PDB entry 7RLX | X-ray diffraction, 1.97 A resolution | chains B and A of the 3 polymer chains in the assembly

[Chain B]
Protein: 2F2 Fab light chain
Source organism: Mus musculus
Notes: antibody fragment or engineered binder
Sequence (221 residues; row label = number of the first residue in the row; a row labelled like 27A-27E holds insertion residues (27A, then the next letters in order); numbers below 1 keep their minus sign (Asn-1 is residue -1)):
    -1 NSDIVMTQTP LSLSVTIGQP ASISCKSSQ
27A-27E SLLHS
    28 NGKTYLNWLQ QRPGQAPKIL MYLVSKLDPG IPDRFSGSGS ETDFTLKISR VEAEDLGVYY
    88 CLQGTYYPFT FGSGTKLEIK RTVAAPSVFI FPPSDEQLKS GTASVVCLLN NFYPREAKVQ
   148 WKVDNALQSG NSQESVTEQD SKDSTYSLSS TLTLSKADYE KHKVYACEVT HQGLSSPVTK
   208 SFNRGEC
Not modelled in the structure: -1 to 0, 214
Cystine bridges: Cys23-Cys88, Cys134-Cys194

[Chain A]
Protein: 2F2 Fab heavy chain
Source organism: Mus musculus
Notes: antibody fragment or engineered binder
Sequence (224 residues; row label = number of the first residue in the row; a row labelled like 82A-82C holds insertion residues (82A, then the next letters in order)):
     1 NSQLQQSGPE LVKPGASVKI SCKASGYSFT GYYMHWVKQS HVKSLEWIGR ID
   52A P
    53 YDGATSYNQN FKDKASLTVD KSSTTGFMEL
82A-82C HSL
    83 TSEDSAVYYC AREGHWDG
100A-100D DWYF
   101 DVWGAGTTVT VSSASTKGPS VFPLAPSSKS TSGGTAALGC LVKDYFPEPV TVSWNSGALT
   161 SGVHTFPAVL QSSGLYSLSS VVTVPSSSLG TQTYICNVNH KPSNTKVDKK VEPKSC
Not modelled in the structure: 1-2, 216
Cystine bridges: Cys22-Cys92, Cys140-Cys196

[Chain B / chain A interface]
Contacting residue pairs - 78 pairs, chain B then chain A:
  Lys30(B) with Gly100(A); Asp100A(A), salt bridge
  Leu36(B) with Trp103(A), hydrophobic
  Gln38(B) with Gln39(A), hydrogen bond; Tyr91(A), hydrogen bond
  Gln42(B) with Tyr91(A)
  Ala43(B) with Tyr91(A), hydrophobic; Trp103(A), hydrophobic; Gly104(A)
  Pro44(B) with Trp103(A), hydrogen bond (backbone-side chain)
  Ile46(B) with Tyr100C(A), hydrophobic; Phe100D(A)
  Tyr49(B) with Trp98(A); Asp100A(A); Tyr100C(A), hydrophobic
  Leu50(B) with Asp100A(A)
  Lys53(B) with Asp100A(A), salt bridge
  Asp55(B) with Tyr100C(A), hydrogen bond
  Pro56(B) with Trp98(A); Tyr100C(A)
  Tyr87(B) with Gln39(A), hydrogen bond; Lys43(A), hydrogen bond (side chain-backbone); Leu45(A), hydrophobic
  Leu89(B) with Phe100D(A), hydrophobic
  Tyr94(B) with Trp47(A), hydrophobic; Tyr59(A), hydrogen bond (side chain-backbone); Gln61(A)
  Pro95(B) with Trp47(A), hydrophobic; Asn60(A)
  Phe96(B) with His35(A); Trp47(A); Phe100D(A), hydrophobic
  Phe98(B) with Leu45(A); Trp47(A)
  Phe116(B) with Lys129(A); Ser130(A); Thr131(A); Ser132(A); Ala137(A), hydrophobic
  Ile117(B) with Lys129(A), hydrogen bond (backbone-backbone)
  Phe118(B) with Leu124(A), hydrophobic; Ala125(A); Ser130(A); Ala137(A)
  Pro120(B) with Lys214(A), hydrogen bond (backbone-side chain)
  Ser121(B) with Phe122(A); Pro123(A)
  Asp122(B) with Lys214(A), salt bridge
  Glu123(B) with Val121(A); Phe122(A); Pro123(A)
  Gln124(B) with Phe122(A); Lys143(A)
  Ser131(B) with Leu141(A); Lys143(A)
  Val133(B) with Leu124(A), hydrophobic
  Leu135(B) with Phe166(A), hydrophobic; Val181(A), hydrophobic
  Asn137(B) with His164(A); Thr183(A), hydrogen bond
  Asn138(B) with His164(A), hydrogen bond
  Gln160(B) with Val169(A); Leu170(A), hydrogen bond (side chain-backbone); Gln171(A)
  Glu161(B) with Val169(A)
  Ser162(B) with Phe166(A); Pro167(A), hydrogen bond (side chain-backbone); Val169(A)
  Val163(B) with Pro167(A)
  Thr164(B) with Phe166(A); Pro167(A)
  Ser174(B) with His164(A), hydrogen bond; Phe166(A)
  Leu175(B) with Phe166(A)
  Ser176(B) with Phe166(A); Ser179(A)
  Lys207(B) with Thr131(A)
  Ser208(B) with Lys129(A), hydrogen bond (backbone-side chain)
Interface residues without a listed pair, chain B (47 interface residues in all): Asn34, Val85, Ser114, Ser127, Thr180, Phe209
Interface residues without a listed pair, chain A (43 interface residues in all): Val37, Glu46, Ser58, Glu95, Leu138

[Overview]
The interface between chain B and chain A involves 47 residues on one side and 43 on the other, with 15
hydrogen bonds and 3 salt bridges. Among the polar pairs are Lys30(B)-Asp100A(A), Lys53(B)-Asp100A(A) and
Asp122(B)-Lys214(A).
Here chain B is 2F2 Fab light chain and chain A is 2F2 Fab heavy chain, both from Mus musculus. Entry 7RLX
(Antibody 2F2 in complex with P. vivax CSP peptide GDRADGQPAGDRAAGQPA) was determined by X-ray diffraction,
deposited together with 7RLV, 7RLW, 7RLY and 7RLZ.
